Entry 1IG1 (X-ray diffraction, 1.80 A resolution); this record covers chain A.

Chain A:
Protein: death-associated protein kinase
Source organism: Homo sapiens
Notes: EC 2.7.1.-; fragment: catalytic domain, protein kinase domain
UniProt: P53355 (DAPK1_HUMAN); residues 2-285 here = UniProt positions 2-285
Chain sequence (294 residues; row label = number of the first residue in the row):
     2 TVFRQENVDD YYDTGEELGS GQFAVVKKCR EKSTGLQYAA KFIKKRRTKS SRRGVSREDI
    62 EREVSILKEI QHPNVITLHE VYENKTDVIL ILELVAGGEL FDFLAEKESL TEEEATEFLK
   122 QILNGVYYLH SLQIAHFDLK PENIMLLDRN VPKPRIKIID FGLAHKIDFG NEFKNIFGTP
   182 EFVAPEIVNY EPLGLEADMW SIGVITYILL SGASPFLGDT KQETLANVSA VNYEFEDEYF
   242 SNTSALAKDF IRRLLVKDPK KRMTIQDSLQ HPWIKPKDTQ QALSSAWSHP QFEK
Disordered / not traced: 278-290, 295
Metal / ion sites: Mn2+: Asn144, Asp161 (together with AMP-PNP)
Ligand contacts: AMP-PNP (ANP; phosphoaminophosphonic acid-adenylate ester): Leu19, Gly20, Ser21, Gly22, Gln23, Phe24, Ala25, Val27, Ala40, Lys42, Ile77, Leu93, Glu94, Leu95, Val96, Glu100, Glu143, Asn144, Met146, Ile160, Asp161

In short:
Bound to chain A: AMP-PNP. Asn144 and Asp161 form the Mn2+ site.
Chain A is death-associated protein kinase (Homo sapiens); the structure, 1.8A X-Ray structure of ternary
complex of a catalytic domain of death-associated protein kinase with ATP ..., was determined by X-ray
diffraction together with 1JKK, 1JKL, 1JKS and 1JKT from the same study.
